PDB entry 6WUM | electron microscopy, 3.60 A resolution | chains b and B of the 6 polymer chains in the assembly

Chain b:
Molecule: Tom37 domain-containing protein
Source organism: Thermothelomyces thermophilus
Reference sequence: G2Q6R7 (G2Q6R7_MYCTT); residues 1-445 here = UniProt positions 1-445
Amino-acid sequence (479 residues; numbered -34 to 445; 1 number in that range is skipped by the numbering (no residue carries it; nothing is unmodelled there); the number before each row is that of its first residue; numbers below 1 keep their minus sign (Met-34 is residue -34)):
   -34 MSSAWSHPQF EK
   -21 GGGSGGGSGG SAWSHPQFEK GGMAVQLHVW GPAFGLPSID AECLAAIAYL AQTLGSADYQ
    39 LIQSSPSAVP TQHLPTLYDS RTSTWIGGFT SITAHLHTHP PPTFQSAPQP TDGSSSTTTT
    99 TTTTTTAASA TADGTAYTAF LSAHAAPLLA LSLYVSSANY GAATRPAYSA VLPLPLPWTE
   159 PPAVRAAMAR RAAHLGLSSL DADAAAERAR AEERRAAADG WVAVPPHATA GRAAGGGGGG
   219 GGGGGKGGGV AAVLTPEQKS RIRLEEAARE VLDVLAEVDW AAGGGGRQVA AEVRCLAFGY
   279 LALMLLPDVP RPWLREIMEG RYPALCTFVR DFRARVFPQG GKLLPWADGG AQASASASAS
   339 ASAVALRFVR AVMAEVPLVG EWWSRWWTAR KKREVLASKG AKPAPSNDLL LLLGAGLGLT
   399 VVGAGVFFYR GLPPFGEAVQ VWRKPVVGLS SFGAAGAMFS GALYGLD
Disordered / not traced: -34 to -33, -21 to 1, 76-104, 179-236, 425-445
Differences from the reference sequence: expression tag (-34 to -23, -21 to 0)

Chain B:
Molecule: Bac_surface_Ag domain-containing protein
Source organism: Thermothelomyces thermophilus
Reference sequence: G2QFF9 (G2QFF9_MYCTT); residue numbers follow UniProt; this construct covers 1-512
Amino-acid sequence (512 residues; numbered 1 to 512; the number before each row is that of its first residue):
     1 MASSLGFGGS NAVDKVNATT TPGTVATPNS GPTKMLDEHI LTPASISTLE VHGATNTRRS
    61 LLDQIFKPVL EDTAAAGTTL GQVLDRVGAA TKKLARFDIF KEEGFGVFLS EAAPPQSAPP
   121 TDRTDLDISI RVKEKSRLVF SAGTDFGNAE GSAYTNAVVR NIFGGAETLT VNASTGTRTR
   181 SAYNATFSTP INGNPDLRLS VEALRSATQK PWASHEEHLT GANLRLAWLT EKGDTHALAY
   241 SSVWRQLTGL APTASPTVRA DAGDSLKSSL THTFTRDRRD NPMLPQSGYL FRSVSELAGW
   301 GPLNGDVSFA KTEVEASGAL PVAIPGLAGK SGVSVGGGLR LGVLYPLPLG YSLTGAAQPS
   361 RINDRFQLGG PNDVRGFKIG GLGPHDGVDA VGGDVFAAGS VNALLPLPRT GPDSPLRLQL
   421 YANAGRLVAL NSKGTDKEGK EGLAMDSAAV FKGVKSAVGK LTNGIPSLAA GVGLVYAHPV
   481 ARFELNFSLP LVLRRGEEGR KGLQVGVGIS FL
Disordered / not traced: 1-46, 74-77, 114-125, 325-329

How chain b and chain B interact:
Pairs across the interface - 4 pairs, chain b then chain B:
  Gly139(b) - Arg59(B)
  Ala140(b) - Arg59(B)
  Arg289(b) - Glu50(B)  salt bridge
  Tyr407(b) - Phe146(B)  hydrophobic
Interface residues without a listed pair, chain b (5 interface residues in all): Trp156
Interface residues without a listed pair, chain B (4 interface residues in all): Phe163

Overview:
The interface between chain b and chain B involves 5 residues on one side and 4 on the other, with 1 salt
bridge. The salt-bridged pair is Arg289(b)-Glu50(B).
Here chain b is Tom37 domain-containing protein and chain B is Bac_surface_Ag domain-containing protein, both
from Thermothelomyces thermophilus. Entry 6WUM (Mitochondrial SAM complex - dimer 2 in detergent) was
determined by electron microscopy, deposited together with 6WUH, 6WUJ, 6WUL, 6WUN and 6WUT.
